PDB entry 3B06 | X-ray diffraction, 2.29 A resolution | chains C and D of the 4 polymer chains in the assembly

# Chain C (and D)
Molecule: Isopentenyl-diphosphate delta-isomerase
From: Sulfolobus shibatae
Notes: EC 5.3.3.2; chain D of this document is another copy of the same molecule, construct and numbering; everything in this record applies to it too
UniProtKB: P61615 (IDI2_SULSH); numbering as in UniProt (aligned over 1-368)
Chain sequence (368 residues; numbered 1 to 368; the number before each row is that of its first residue):
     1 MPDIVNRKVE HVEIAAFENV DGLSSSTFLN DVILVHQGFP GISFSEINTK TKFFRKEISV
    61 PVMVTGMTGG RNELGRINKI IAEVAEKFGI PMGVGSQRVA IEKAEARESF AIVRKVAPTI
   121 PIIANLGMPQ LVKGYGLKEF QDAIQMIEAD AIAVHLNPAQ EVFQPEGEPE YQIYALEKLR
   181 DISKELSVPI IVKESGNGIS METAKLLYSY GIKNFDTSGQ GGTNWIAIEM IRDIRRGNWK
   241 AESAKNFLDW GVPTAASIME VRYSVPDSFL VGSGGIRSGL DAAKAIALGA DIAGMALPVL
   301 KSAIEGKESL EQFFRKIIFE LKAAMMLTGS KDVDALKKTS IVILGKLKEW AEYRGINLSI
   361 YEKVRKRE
Disordered / not traced: 1-2, 367-368
Metal / ion sites: Mg2+: E161 (together with dimethylallyl diphosphate)
Residues lining bound ligands:
  - dimethylallyl diphosphate (DMA): I4, R7, K8, H11, S96, R98, G127, Q130, H155, N157, Q160, E161, Q164, S195, W225
  - FNR (1-deoxy-1-(7,8-dimethyl-2,4-dioxo-3,4-dihydro-2H-benzo[g]pteridin-1-id-10(5h)-yl)-5-O-phosphonato-D-ribitol): H11, V12, A15, T65, G66, M67, G95, S96, N125, H155, K193, E194, S195, S218, G222, T223, W225, G274, G275, R277, M295, A296, L297, P298, L300
UniProt features mapped onto this chain:
  - binding site (substrate): R7, K8, S96 to R98, Q160
  - binding site (FMN): T65, G66 to T68, S96, N125, K193, S218, T223, G275 to R277, A296, L297
  - binding site (Mg(2+)): E161
  - mutagenesis: R7 (R7A: Does not affect the proper folding of the enzyme, but it shows significant loss of isomerase activity), K8 (K8A: Does not affect the proper folding of the enzyme, but it shows significant loss of isomerase activity), H11 (H11A: Does not affect the proper folding of the enzyme, but it shows significant reduction of isomerase activity), E13 (E13R: This mutant is heat stable and its affinity binding for IPP is smaller than that of the wild-type ...), T68 (T68A: Does not affect the proper folding of the enzyme, but it shows significant reduction of isomerase activity), S96 (S96A: Does not affect the proper folding of the enzyme, but it shows significant reduction of isomerase activity), N125 (N125A: Does not affect the proper folding of the enzyme, but it shows significant reduction of isomerase activity), H155 (H155A: Does not affect the proper folding of the enzyme, but it shows significant reduction of isomerase activity), N157 (N157A: Does not affect the proper folding of the enzyme, but it shows significant loss of isomerase activity), Q160 (Q160A: Does not affect the proper folding of the enzyme, but it shows significant loss of isomerase activity; Q160E: 10-fold decrease in the catalytic efficiency ...), E161 (E161A: Does not affect the proper folding of the enzyme, but it shows significant loss of isomerase activity), K193 (K193A: Shows significant loss of isomerase activity. Binds FMN with very low affinity, but the global structure of the mutant has not been altered by the mutation), 5 further mutagenesis entries in UniProt
What the authors report for this chain:
  - binding site for dimethylallyl diphosphate: H155, Q160, S195, W225
  - catalytic residues: Q160
  - mutagenesis - Q160E (10-fold), Q160H (23-fold), Q160K (130-fold), Q160L (28-fold), Q160N (150-fold): decreased catalytic activity

# Chain C / chain D interface
Pairs across the interface - 76 pairs, chain C then chain D:
  M128(C) - F39(D)  hydrophobic
  L156(C) - G38(D)
  P158(C) - H36(D)
  P158(C) - G38(D)
  P158(C) - P40(D)  hydrophobic
  P158(C) - L327(D)
  A159(C) - L327(D)
  V162(C) - F319(D)
  V162(C) - A323(D)  hydrophobic
  V162(C) - M326(D)  hydrophobic
  F163(C) - F319(D)  hydrophobic
  P169(C) - S43(D)
  P169(C) - F44(D)  hydrogen bond (backbone-backbone)
  P169(C) - M326(D)
  E170(C) - I42(D)
  E170(C) - S43(D)  hydrogen bond
  Y171(C) - G38(D)
  Y171(C) - F39(D)
  Y171(C) - P40(D)
  Y171(C) - G41(D)  hydrogen bond (backbone-backbone)
  Y171(C) - I42(D)  hydrogen bond (backbone-backbone)
  Q172(C) - F39(D)
  Q172(C) - I42(D)
  Q172(C) - S43(D)
  I173(C) - F39(D)  hydrophobic
  I173(C) - G41(D)
  L176(C) - F39(D)  hydrophobic
  E194(C) - H36(D)  salt bridge
  E194(C) - G38(D)
  N197(C) - H36(D)
  G198(C) - H36(D)
  S200(C) - V35(D)
  S200(C) - H36(D)  hydrogen bond (side chain-backbone)
  S200(C) - Q37(D)  hydrogen bond
  E202(C) - V35(D)
  E202(C) - Q37(D)  hydrogen bond
  E202(C) - S340(D)  hydrogen bond
  T203(C) - Q37(D)  hydrogen bond
  T203(C) - G38(D)  hydrogen bond (side chain-backbone)
  T203(C) - F39(D)  hydrogen bond (side chain-backbone)
  L206(C) - F39(D)  hydrophobic
  W239(C) - Q312(D)
  W239(C) - F319(D)  hydrophobic
  K240(C) - F319(D)
  E242(C) - K316(D)
  S243(C) - K316(D)
  S243(C) - F319(D)
  S243(C) - E320(D)  hydrogen bond
  N246(C) - S278(D)
  N246(C) - L280(D)
  N246(C) - K316(D)
  N246(C) - E320(D)
  F247(C) - L280(D)  hydrophobic
  F247(C) - E320(D)
  F247(C) - A323(D)  hydrophobic
  F247(C) - A324(D)
  W250(C) - L34(D)  hydrophobic
  W250(C) - H36(D)  hydrogen bond
  W250(C) - L280(D)  hydrophobic
  W250(C) - A324(D)
  W250(C) - L327(D)  hydrophobic
  W250(C) - T328(D)
  G251(C) - H36(D)
  K346(C) - L344(D)
  E349(C) - L344(D)
  E349(C) - G345(D)  hydrogen bond (side chain-backbone)
  W350(C) - I33(D)  hydrophobic
  W350(C) - V342(D)  hydrophobic
  W350(C) - L344(D)
  Y353(C) - I341(D)
  Y353(C) - V342(D)  hydrophobic
  Y353(C) - I343(D)
  Y353(C) - E362(D)  hydrogen bond
  R354(C) - V35(D)
  R354(C) - S340(D)
  R354(C) - V342(D)
Also at the interface, not in a pair above, chain C (35 interface residues in all): A175, V252, E352
Also at the interface, not in a pair above, chain D (34 interface residues in all): E46, R315, K348, L358

# Summary
35 residues of chain C and 34 residues of chain D are in contact, with 15 hydrogen bonds and 1 salt bridge.
Among the polar pairs are E194(C)-H36(D), E170(C)-S43(D) and S200(C)-H36(D). From the paper: the catalytic
residue Q160(C); Q160E, Q160H and Q160K of chain C, among others, reduce catalytic activity; 5 substitutions
were tested in all.
Chain C and chain D are both Isopentenyl-diphosphate delta-isomerase (Sulfolobus shibatae); the structure,
Crystal structure of Sulfolobus shibatae isopentenyl diphosphate isomerase in complex with reduced FMN and
DMAPP, was determined by X-ray diffraction, deposited together with 3B05.
